1BNG - chain A; structure by X-ray diffraction, 2.10 A resolution.

Chain A:
Protein: Barnase
From: Bacillus amyloliquefaciens
Notes: EC 3.1.27.-
UniProt: P00648 (RNBR_BACAM); residues 1-110 here correspond to UniProt positions 48-157 (UniProt number = residue number + 47)
Chain sequence (110 residues; row label = number of the first residue in the row):
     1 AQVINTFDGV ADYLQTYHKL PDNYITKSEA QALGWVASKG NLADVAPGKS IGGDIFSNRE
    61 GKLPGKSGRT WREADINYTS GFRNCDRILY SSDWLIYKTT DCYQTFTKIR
Not modelled in the structure: 1-2
Construct notes: conflict Cys85 (Ser132 in P00648), Cys102 (His149 in P00648)
Disulfides: Cys85-Cys102
Swiss-Prot annotation at these positions:
  - active site: Glu73 (Proton acceptor)

Summary:
Curated annotation (UniProt) lists active-site residue Glu73.
Chain A is Barnase (Bacillus amyloliquefaciens); the structure, Barnase S85C/H102C disulfide mutant, was
determined by X-ray diffraction (same publication as 1BNE and 1BNF).
